Entry 9EFI (electron microscopy, 2.61 A resolution); this record covers chains A and B of the 4 polymer chains in the assembly.

== Chain A (and B) ==
Name: VIP3Cb1 Protoxin Structure - Disable Toxin Variant
From: Paenibacillus popilliae
Notes: chain B of this document is another copy of the same molecule, construct and numbering; everything in this record applies to it too
Chain sequence (816 residues; numbered -18 to 797; the number before each row is that of its first residue; numbers below 1 keep their minus sign (Met-18 is residue -18)):
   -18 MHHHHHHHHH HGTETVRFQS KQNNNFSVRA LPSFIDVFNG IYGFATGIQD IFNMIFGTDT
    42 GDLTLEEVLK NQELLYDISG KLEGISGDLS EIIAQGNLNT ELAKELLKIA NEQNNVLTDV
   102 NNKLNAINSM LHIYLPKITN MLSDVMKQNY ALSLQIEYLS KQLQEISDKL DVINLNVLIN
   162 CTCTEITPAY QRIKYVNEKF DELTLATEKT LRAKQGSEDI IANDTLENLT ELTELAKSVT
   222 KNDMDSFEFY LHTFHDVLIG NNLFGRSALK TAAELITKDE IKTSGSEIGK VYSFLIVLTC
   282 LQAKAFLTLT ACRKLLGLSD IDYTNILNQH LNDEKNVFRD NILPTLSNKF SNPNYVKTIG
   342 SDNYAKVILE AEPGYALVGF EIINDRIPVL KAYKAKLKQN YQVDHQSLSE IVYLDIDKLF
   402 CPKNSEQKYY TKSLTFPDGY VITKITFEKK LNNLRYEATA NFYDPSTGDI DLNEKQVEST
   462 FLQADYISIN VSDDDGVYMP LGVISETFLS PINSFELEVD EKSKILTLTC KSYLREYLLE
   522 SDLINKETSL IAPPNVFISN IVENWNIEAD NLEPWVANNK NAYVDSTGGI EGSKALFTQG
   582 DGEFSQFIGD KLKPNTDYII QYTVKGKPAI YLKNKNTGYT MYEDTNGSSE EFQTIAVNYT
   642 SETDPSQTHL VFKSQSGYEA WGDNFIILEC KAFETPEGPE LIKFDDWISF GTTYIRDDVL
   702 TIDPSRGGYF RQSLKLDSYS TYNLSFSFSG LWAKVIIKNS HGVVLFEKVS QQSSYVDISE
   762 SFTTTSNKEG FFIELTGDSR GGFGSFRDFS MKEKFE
Not modelled in the structure: -18 to 13, 195-201, 797
Reported in the primary citation:
  - post-translational modification sites: Lys195
  - conformationally variable residues (helix shift): Thr165 to Leu192

== How chain A and chain B interact ==
Residue-residue contacts (75):
  Glu48(A) with Lys51(B), salt bridge
  Lys51(A) with Leu50(B)
  Asn52(A) with Leu50(B); Asn52(B), hydrogen bond
  Leu55(A) with Asn52(B); Leu56(B), hydrophobic; Lys104(B)
  Leu56(A) with Leu55(B), hydrophobic
  Ile59(A) with Val101(B), hydrophobic
  Lys62(A) with Val97(B); Asp100(B), salt bridge
  Ile66(A) with Glu93(B)
  Asp69(A) with Ile90(B); Glu93(B)
  Leu70(A) with Ile90(B), hydrophobic
  Ile73(A) with Glu86(B); Leu87(B), hydrophobic
  Leu79(A) with Leu83(B), hydrophobic
  Leu83(A) with Ile73(B), hydrophobic; Leu79(B), hydrophobic; Leu83(B), hydrophobic
  Glu86(A) with Ile73(B)
  Lys89(A) with Asp69(B), salt bridge
  Ile90(A) with Asp69(B)
  Glu93(A) with Ile66(B)
  Gln94(A) with Ile66(B)
  Val97(A) with Lys62(B); Ile66(B), hydrophobic
  Lys104(A) with Leu55(B); Asp58(B), salt bridge; Ile59(B)
  Thr165(A) with Thr165(B)
  Glu166(A) with Thr165(B); Thr168(B)
  Lys222(A) with Glu215(B)
  Asn223(A) with Lys180(B), hydrogen bond; Leu184(B); Glu212(B); Glu215(B), hydrogen bond (backbone-side chain); Leu216(B), hydrogen bond (backbone-backbone)
  Asp224(A) with Tyr176(B); Ser219(B), hydrogen bond
  Met225(A) with Arg173(B); Val177(B), hydrophobic; Ser219(B), hydrogen bond (backbone-side chain); Asp226(B); Phe228(B), hydrophobic
  Asp226(A) with Arg173(B)
  Glu229(A) with Tyr176(B); Lys180(B)
  Phe230(A) with Gln172(B); Arg173(B); Tyr176(B), hydrophobic
  Tyr231(A) with Arg173(B)
  Thr234(A) with Gln172(B)
  Asp237(A) with Gln172(B), hydrogen bond; Lys175(B), salt bridge
  Asn243(A) with Tyr171(B)
  Leu244(A) with Ser148(B); Leu151(B), hydrophobic; Leu256(B); Ile257(B), hydrophobic; Phe275(B), hydrophobic
  Phe245(A) with Thr163(B); Cys164(B), hydrogen bond (backbone-backbone); Ile167(B), hydrophobic; Tyr171(B), hydrophobic; Ala249(B), hydrophobic; Phe275(B), hydrophobic; Leu279(B), hydrophobic
  Arg247(A) with Ile160(B); Thr163(B), hydrogen bond
  Lys251(A) with Asp152(B), hydrogen bond (side chain-backbone)
  Ser300(A) with Glu208(B)
  Asn322(A) with Asp152(B), hydrogen bond
Also at the interface, not in a pair above, chain A (47 interface residues in all): Leu63, Leu87, Val101, Cys162, His233, Asn242, Gly246, Arg294
Also at the interface, not in a pair above, chain B (58 interface residues in all): Leu63, Leu70, Gln94, Leu144, Val153, Leu159, Ser227, Leu239

== Overview ==
47 residues of chain A face 58 of chain B across their interface, with 11 hydrogen bonds and 5 salt bridges.
Polar pairs include Glu48(A)-Lys51(B), Lys62(A)-Asp100(B) and Lys89(A)-Asp69(B). From the paper: a
modification site at Lys195(A); conformational variability at Thr165(A).
Both chains are VIP3Cb1 Protoxin Structure - Disable Toxin Variant (Paenibacillus popilliae). Entry 9EFI
(VIP3Cb1 Protoxin Structure) was determined by electron microscopy (same publication as 9EFG).
